Entry 2IXK (X-ray diffraction, 1.70 A resolution); this record covers chains A and B.

Chain A (and B):
Molecule: Dtdp-4-dehydrorhamnose 3,5-epimerase
Source organism: Pseudomonas aeruginosa
Notes: chain B of this document is another copy of the same molecule, construct and numbering; everything in this record applies to it too
Reference sequence: Q9HU21 (Q9HU21_PSEAE); residues 4-184 here correspond to UniProt positions 1-181 (UniProt number = residue number - 3)
Amino-acid sequence (184 residues; numbered 1 to 184; the number before each row is that of its first residue):
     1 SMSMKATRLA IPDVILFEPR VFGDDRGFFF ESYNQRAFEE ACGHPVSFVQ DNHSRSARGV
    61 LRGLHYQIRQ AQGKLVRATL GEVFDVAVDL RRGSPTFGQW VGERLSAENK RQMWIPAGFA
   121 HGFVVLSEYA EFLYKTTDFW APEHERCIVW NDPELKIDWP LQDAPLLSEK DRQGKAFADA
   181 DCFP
UniProt features mapped onto this chain:
  - active site: His-65 (Proton acceptor), Tyr-134 (Proton donor)
  - binding site (substrate): Arg-26, Glu-31, Gln-50 to Asn-52, Arg-62, Lys-74, His-121, Glu-145, Lys-170
  - site: Trp-140 (Participates in a stacking interaction with the thymidine ring of dTDP-4-oxo-6-deoxyglucose)
Ligand contacts:
  - dtdp-4-keto-L-rhamnose (TDO), molecule 1: Phe-22, Arg-26, Phe-29, Glu-31
  - dtdp-4-keto-L-rhamnose (TDO), molecule 2: Gln-50, Asn-52, Arg-62, Gly-63, His-65, Gln-72, Lys-74, His-121, Gly-122, Phe-123, Tyr-134, Trp-140, Glu-145, Lys-170, Asp-171
What the authors report for this chain:
  - binding site for dtdp-4-keto-L-rhamnose: His-65, Lys-74, His-121, Gly-122, Phe-123, Tyr-134
  - catalytic residues: His-65, Lys-74, Tyr-134
  - mutagenesis - H65A: abolished catalytic activity
  - mutagenesis - K74A, Y134F: decreased catalytic activity

Interface between chain A and chain B:
Pairs across the interface - 65 pairs, chain A then chain B:
  Arg-26(A) with Arg-55(B); Ser-56(B); Ala-57(B), hydrogen bond (backbone-backbone); Val-60(B); Arg-62(B); Leu-166(B); Ser-168(B)
  Gly-27(A) with Arg-55(B)
  Phe-28(A) with Ser-54(B); Arg-55(B), hydrogen bond (backbone-backbone); Arg-62(B), hydrogen bond (backbone-side chain)
  Phe-29(A) with Asn-52(B); His-53(B); Tyr-134(B)
  Phe-30(A) with Asn-52(B); His-53(B), hydrogen bond (backbone-backbone)
  Glu-31(A) with Gln-50(B); Asp-51(B); Asn-52(B)
  Ser-32(A) with Asp-51(B), hydrogen bond (backbone-backbone)
  Tyr-33(A) with Val-49(B); Gln-50(B); Asp-51(B), hydrogen bond (backbone-backbone)
  Asn-34(A) with Val-49(B); Gln-50(B); Phe-139(B)
  Gln-35(A) with Val-49(B), hydrogen bond (backbone-backbone)
  Arg-36(A) with Phe-139(B)
  Val-49(A) with Tyr-33(B); Asn-34(B); Gln-35(B), hydrogen bond (backbone-backbone)
  Gln-50(A) with Glu-31(B); Tyr-33(B); Asn-34(B)
  Asp-51(A) with Glu-31(B); Ser-32(B), hydrogen bond (backbone-backbone); Tyr-33(B), hydrogen bond (backbone-backbone); Lys-135(B), salt bridge
  Asn-52(A) with Phe-29(B); Phe-30(B); Glu-31(B)
  His-53(A) with Phe-28(B); Phe-29(B); Phe-30(B), hydrogen bond (backbone-backbone); Arg-77(B), hydrogen bond; Thr-79(B)
  Ser-54(A) with Phe-28(B)
  Arg-55(A) with Arg-26(B); Gly-27(B); Phe-28(B), hydrogen bond (backbone-backbone)
  Ser-56(A) with Arg-26(B)
  Ala-57(A) with Arg-26(B), hydrogen bond (backbone-backbone)
  Val-60(A) with Arg-26(B)
  Arg-62(A) with Arg-26(B); Phe-28(B), hydrogen bond (side chain-backbone)
  Arg-77(A) with His-53(B), hydrogen bond; Leu-133(B)
  Thr-79(A) with His-53(B)
  Leu-133(A) with Arg-77(B); Leu-133(B), hydrophobic
  Lys-135(A) with Asp-51(B), salt bridge
  Phe-139(A) with Asn-34(B); Arg-36(B)
  Leu-166(A) with Asp-25(B)
  Ser-168(A) with Arg-26(B)
Interface residues without a listed pair, chain A (36 interface residues in all): Asp-25, Phe-48, Glu-131, Tyr-134, Trp-140, Leu-167, Asp-171
Interface residues without a listed pair, chain B (36 interface residues in all): Phe-48, Gln-70, Glu-131, Trp-140, Asp-171

In short:
Chain A and chain B each contribute 36 residues to their interface; the contacts include 16 hydrogen bonds and
2 salt bridges. Polar pairs include Asp-51(A)/Lys-135(B), Phe-28(A)/Arg-62(B) and His-53(A)/Arg-77(B). Ligands
of chain A: dtdp-4-keto-L-rhamnose. From the paper: catalytic residues His-65(A), Lys-74(A) and Tyr-134(A);
K74A and Y134F of chain A reduce catalytic activity.
Chain A and chain B are both Dtdp-4-dehydrorhamnose 3,5-epimerase (Pseudomonas aeruginosa); the structure,
RmlC P aeruginosa with dTDP-4-keto rhamnnose (the product of the reaction), was determined by X-ray
diffraction (same publication as 2IXC, 2IXH, 2IXL, 2IXI and 2IXJ).
